Entry 2HWD (X-ray diffraction, 3.80 A resolution); this record covers chains 3 and 4 of the 4 polymer chains in the assembly.

# Chain 3
Protein: Human rhinovirus 1A coat protein (subunit VP3)
From: Human rhinovirus 1A
UniProt: P23008 (POLG_HRV1A); residues 1-238 here correspond to UniProt positions 308-545 (UniProt number = residue number + 307)
Chain sequence (238 residues; numbered 1 to 238; the number before each row is that of its first residue):
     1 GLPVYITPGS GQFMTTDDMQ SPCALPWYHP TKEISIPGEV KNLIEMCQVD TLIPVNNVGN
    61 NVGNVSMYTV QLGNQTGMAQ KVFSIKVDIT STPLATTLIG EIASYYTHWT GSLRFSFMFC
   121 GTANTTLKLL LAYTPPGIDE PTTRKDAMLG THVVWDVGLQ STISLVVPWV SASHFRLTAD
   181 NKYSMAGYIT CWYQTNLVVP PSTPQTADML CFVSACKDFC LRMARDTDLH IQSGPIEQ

# Chain 4
Protein: Human rhinovirus 1A coat protein (subunit VP4)
From: Human rhinovirus 1A
UniProt: P23008 (POLG_HRV1A); numbering as in UniProt (aligned over 1-44)
Chain sequence (44 residues; each row starts with the number of its first residue):
     1 GAGVSRQNVG THSTQNSVSN GSSLNYFNIN YFKDAASSGA SRLD
Not modelled in the structure: 1-25

# How chain 3 and chain 4 interact
Residue-residue contacts (16; chain 3 residue first):
  D18(3) with G39(4); A40(4), hydrogen bond (side chain-backbone)
  Q20(3) with I29(4); N30(4); Y31(4); F32(4); S38(4)
  S21(3) with F32(4); S37(4), hydrogen bond (backbone-side chain)
  C23(3) with D34(4); A36(4), hydrophobic; S37(4)
  P26(3) with K33(4); D34(4)
  W27(3) with K33(4); D34(4), hydrogen bond (backbone-side chain)
Interface residues without a listed pair, chain 3 (8 interface residues in all): M19, P22

# Summary
The interface between chain 3 and chain 4 involves 8 residues on one side and 11 on the other; the contacts
include 3 hydrogen bonds. Polar contacts include D18(3)-A40(4), S21(3)-S37(4) and W27(3)-D34(4).
Here chain 3 is Human rhinovirus 1A coat protein (subunit VP3) and chain 4 is Human rhinovirus 1A coat protein
(subunit VP4), both from Human rhinovirus 1A. Entry 2HWD (A comparison of the anti-rhinoviral drug binding
pocket in HRV14 and HRV1A) was determined by X-ray diffraction (same publication as 2HWB, 2HWC, 2HWE and
2HWF).
